Entry 6Y9W (electron microscopy, 4.10 A resolution (low resolution: residue-level contacts below are approximate; hydrogen-bond / salt-bridge calls are withheld)); this record covers chains J and k of the 13 polymer chains in the assembly.

# Chain J
Molecule: Peptidyl-prolyl cis-trans isomerase A
From: Homo sapiens
Notes: EC 5.2.1.8
UniProtKB: P62937 (PPIA_HUMAN); residue numbers follow UniProt; this construct covers 2-165
Sequence (164 residues; row label = number of the first residue in the row):
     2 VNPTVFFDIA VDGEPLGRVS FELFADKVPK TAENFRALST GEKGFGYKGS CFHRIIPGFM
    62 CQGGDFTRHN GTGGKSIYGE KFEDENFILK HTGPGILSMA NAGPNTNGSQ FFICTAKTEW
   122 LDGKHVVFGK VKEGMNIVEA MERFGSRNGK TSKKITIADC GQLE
Swiss-Prot annotation at these positions:
  - modified residue: Val2 (N-acetylvaline), Lys28 (N6-acetyllysine), Lys44 (N6-acetyllysine), Lys76 (N6-acetyllysine), Ser77 (Phosphoserine), Lys82 (N6-acetyllysine), Thr93 (Phosphothreonine), Lys125 (N6-acetyllysine), Lys131 (N6-acetyllysine), Lys133 (N6-acetyllysine)
  - glycosylation: Asn108 (N-linked (GlcNAc...) asparagine)
  - cross-link (Glycyl lysine isopeptide (Lys-Gly)): Lys28 (interchain with G-Cter in SUMO2), Lys82 (interchain with G-Cter in SUMO2)

# Chain k
Molecule: Gag-Pol polyprotein
From: Human immunodeficiency virus 1
Notes: EC 3.4.23.16, 2.7.7.49, 2.7.7.7, 3.1.26.13, 3.1.13.2, 2.7.7.-, 3.1.-.-
UniProtKB: P0C6F2 (POL_HV1LW); residues 1-220 here correspond to UniProt positions 133-352 (UniProt number = residue number + 132)
Sequence (220 residues; numbered 1 to 220; the number before each row is that of its first residue):
     1 PIVQNIQGQM VHQAISPRTL NAWVKVVEEK AFSPEVIPMF SALSEGATPQ DLNTMLNTVG
    61 GHQAAMQMLK ETINEEAAEW DRVHPVHAGP IAPGQMREPR GSDIAGTTST LQEQIGWMTN
   121 NPPIPVGEIY KRWIILGLNK IVRMYSPTSI LDIRQGPKEP FRDYVDRFYK TLRAEQASQE
   181 VKNWMTETLL VQNANPDCKT ILKALGPAAT LEEMMTACQG
Disulfide bonds: Cys198-Cys218
Swiss-Prot annotation at these positions:
  - region: Asn57 to Gln95 (Interaction with human PPIA/CYPA and NUP153)
  - site: Gly89, Pro90 (Cis/trans isomerization of proline peptide bond)
Reported in the primary citation:
  - self-association interface (contacts with another copy of this molecule); pairs are residue here / residue on that copy: Trp184-Val181

# Chain J / chain k interface
Contacting residue pairs (8; chain J residue first):
  Thr41(J) - Pro122(k)
  Gly42(J) - Pro123(k)
  Glu43(J) - Pro123(k)
  Glu43(J) - Pro125(k)
  Lys44(J) - Pro125(k)
  Gly45(J) - Pro125(k)
  Phe46(J) - His84(k)
  Lys76(J) - His84(k)
Interface residues without a listed pair, chain k (5 interface residues in all): Ile124
From the paper, about this interface:
  - interface residues, chain J: Glu43(J), Lys44(J), Gly45(J), Phe46(J)
  - interface residues, chain k: Pro123(k), Pro125(k)

# Summary
7 residues of chain J face 5 of chain k across their interface. The paper reports interface residues Glu43(J),
Lys44(J) and Pro123(k) among others; a self-association interface involving Trp184(k).
Chain J is Peptidyl-prolyl cis-trans isomerase A (Homo sapiens) and chain k is Gag-Pol polyprotein (Human
immunodeficiency virus 1); the structure, Structure of the native full-length HIV-1 capsid protein in complex
with Cyclophilin A from helical assembly ..., was determined by electron microscopy (same publication as 6Y9V,
6Y9X, 6Y9Y, 6Y9Z and 6ZDJ).
